Entry 6J7Y (X-ray diffraction, 2.20 A resolution); this record covers chains B and A of the 3 polymer chains in the assembly.

== Chain B (and A) ==
Molecule: Oligoribonuclease, mitochondrial
Source organism: Homo sapiens
Notes: EC 3.1.-.-; chain A of this document is another copy of the same molecule, construct and numbering; everything in this record applies to it too
Reference sequence: Q9Y3B8 (ORN_HUMAN); numbering as in UniProt (aligned over 34-218)
Sequence (185 residues; numbered 34 to 218; the number before each row is that of its first residue):
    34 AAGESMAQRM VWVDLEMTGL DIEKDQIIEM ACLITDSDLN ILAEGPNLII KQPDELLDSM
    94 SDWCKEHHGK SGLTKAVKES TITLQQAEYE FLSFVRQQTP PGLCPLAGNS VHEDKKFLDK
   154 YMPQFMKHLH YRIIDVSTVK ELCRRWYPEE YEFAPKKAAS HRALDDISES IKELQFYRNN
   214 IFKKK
Not modelled in the structure: 34-39, 85-94, 189-192 (chain A: 50-60, 85-114, 190-193, 218)
Metal / ion sites: Mg2+: Glu-49, Asp-199 (shared with 1 residue of chain C)
UniProt features mapped onto this chain:
  - active site: His-194
  - binding site (Mg(2+)): Asp-47, Glu-49, Asp-147, Asp-199
  - site (Important for dinucleotide binding): Leu-53, Trp-96, Tyr-164
  - modified residue: Ser-92 (Phosphoserine), Tyr-122 (Phosphotyrosine), Lys-173 (N6-acetyllysine)
  - mutagenesis: Asp-47 (D47A: Loss of 3'-to-5'exoribonuclease activity), Glu-49 (E49A: Loss of 3'-to-5'exoribonuclease activity), Leu-53 (L53A: Loss of 3'-to-5'exoribonuclease activity), Trp-96 (W96A: Loss of 3'-to-5'exoribonuclease activity), Glu-146 (E146A: No effect on 3'-to-5'exoribonuclease activity), Asp-147 (D147A: Loss of 3'-to-5'exoribonuclease activity), Tyr-164 (Y164A: Loss of 3'-to-5'exoribonuclease activity), Arg-178 (R178A: Disruption of homodimerization and loss of 3'-to-5'exoribonuclease activity; when associated with R-179 or A-179), Trp-179 (W179A: Disruption of homodimerization and loss of 3'-to-5'exoribonuclease activity; when associated with A-178 or A-215 ...), His-194 (H194A: Loss of 3'-to-5'exoribonuclease activity), Asp-199 (D199A: Loss of 3'-to-5'exoribonuclease activity), Phe-215 (F215A: Disruption of homodimerization and loss of 3'-to-5'exoribonuclease activity; when associated with A-179)
Reported in the primary citation:
  - binding site for the 2-nt DNA strand: Glu-49, Met-50, Leu-53, Trp-96, Tyr-164
  - Mg2+ coordination: Asp-47, Glu-49, Asp-199
  - mutagenesis - D199A: abolished catalytic activity
  - mutagenesis - H194A: abolished catalytic activity on the 4-nt RNA
  - catalytic residues: His-194 (proposed by the authors, not directly observed)
  - catalytic residues: Asp-47, Glu-49, Asp-147, Asp-199

== Chain B / chain A interface ==
Residue-residue contacts (60):
  Gln-41(B) / Arg-177(A)
  Gln-41(B) / Arg-178(A)  hydrogen bond (backbone-side chain)
  Met-43(B) / Arg-178(A)
  Ser-70(B) / Arg-178(A)
  Ser-70(B) / Trp-179(A)  hydrogen bond (backbone-side chain)
  Asp-71(B) / Trp-179(A)
  Pro-138(B) / Arg-178(A)
  His-145(B) / His-145(A)
  His-145(B) / Tyr-164(A)
  His-145(B) / Ile-166(A)
  Lys-149(B) / Asp-152(A)  salt bridge
  Asp-152(B) / Lys-149(A)  salt bridge
  Tyr-164(B) / His-145(A)
  Arg-165(B) / Lys-173(A)
  Arg-165(B) / Glu-174(A)
  Ile-166(B) / His-145(A)
  Ile-166(B) / Asp-168(A)
  Ile-166(B) / Thr-171(A)  hydrogen bond (backbone-side chain)
  Ile-167(B) / Thr-171(A)
  Ile-167(B) / Glu-174(A)
  Asp-168(B) / Ile-166(A)
  Asp-168(B) / Thr-171(A)  hydrogen bond (backbone-side chain)
  Ser-170(B) / Arg-165(A)
  Thr-171(B) / Ile-166(A)  hydrogen bond (side chain-backbone)
  Thr-171(B) / Ile-167(A)
  Thr-171(B) / Asp-168(A)  hydrogen bond (side chain-backbone)
  Val-172(B) / Leu-175(A)  hydrophobic
  Lys-173(B) / Arg-165(A)
  Glu-174(B) / Arg-165(A)  salt bridge
  Leu-175(B) / Val-172(A)  hydrophobic
  Arg-177(B) / Glu-37(A)  salt bridge
  Arg-177(B) / Gln-41(A)
  Arg-178(B) / Gln-41(A)  hydrogen bond (side chain-backbone)
  Arg-178(B) / Arg-42(A)  hydrogen bond (side chain-backbone)
  Arg-178(B) / Met-43(A)
  Arg-178(B) / Ser-70(A)
  Arg-178(B) / Pro-138(A)
  Trp-179(B) / Ser-70(A)  hydrogen bond (side chain-backbone)
  Trp-179(B) / Leu-207(A)  hydrophobic
  Trp-179(B) / Arg-211(A)
  Tyr-180(B) / Phe-215(A)
  Tyr-180(B) / Lys-216(A)  hydrogen bond (side chain-backbone)
  Glu-183(B) / Lys-216(A)  salt bridge
  Arg-211(B) / Trp-179(A)
  Asn-213(B) / Lys-216(A)  hydrogen bond (backbone-side chain)
  Ile-214(B) / Phe-215(A)
  Ile-214(B) / Lys-216(A)  hydrogen bond (backbone-backbone)
  Phe-215(B) / Tyr-180(A)
  Phe-215(B) / Ile-214(A)
  Phe-215(B) / Phe-215(A)  hydrophobic
  Phe-215(B) / Lys-216(A)
  Lys-216(B) / Tyr-180(A)  hydrogen bond (backbone-side chain)
  Lys-216(B) / Glu-183(A)  salt bridge
  Lys-216(B) / Asn-213(A)  hydrogen bond (side chain-backbone)
  Lys-216(B) / Ile-214(A)  hydrogen bond (backbone-backbone)
  Lys-216(B) / Phe-215(A)
  Lys-216(B) / Lys-216(A)
  Lys-218(B) / Tyr-180(A)
  Lys-218(B) / Glu-182(A)  salt bridge
  Lys-218(B) / Glu-183(A)  salt bridge
Also at the interface, not in a pair above, chain B (36 interface residues in all): Arg-42, Leu-72, Glu-146, Lys-148, Leu-207, Lys-217
Also at the interface, not in a pair above, chain A (37 interface residues in all): Ala-40, Asp-71, Leu-72, Glu-146, Lys-148, Ser-170

== Summary ==
36 residues of chain B and 37 residues of chain A are in contact; the contacts include 15 hydrogen bonds and 8
salt bridges. Among the polar pairs are Lys-149(B)/Asp-152(A), Glu-174(B)/Arg-165(A) and Arg-177(B)/Glu-37(A).
From the paper: catalytic residues His-194(B), Asp-47(B) and Glu-49(B) among others; D199A of chain B
abolishes catalytic activity.
Chain B and chain A are both Oligoribonuclease, mitochondrial (Homo sapiens); the structure, Human
mitochondrial Oligoribonuclease in complex with DNA, was determined by X-ray diffraction together with 6J7Z
and 6J80 from the same study.
